PDB entry 8OVS | X-ray diffraction, 1.12 A resolution | chain AAA

# Chain AAA
Protein: YeGT glycosyltransferase
Organism: Yersinia enterocolitica
Chain sequence (299 residues; row label = number of the first residue in the row):
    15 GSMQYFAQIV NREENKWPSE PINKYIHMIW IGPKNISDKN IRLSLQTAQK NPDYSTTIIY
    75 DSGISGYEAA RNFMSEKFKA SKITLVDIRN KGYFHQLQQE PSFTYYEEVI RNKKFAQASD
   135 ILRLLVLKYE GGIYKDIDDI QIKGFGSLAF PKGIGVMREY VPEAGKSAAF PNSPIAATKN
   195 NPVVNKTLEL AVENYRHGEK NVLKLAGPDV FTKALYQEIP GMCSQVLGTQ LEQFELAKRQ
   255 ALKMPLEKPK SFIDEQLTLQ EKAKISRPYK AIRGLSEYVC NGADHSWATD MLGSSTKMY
Unresolved in the structure: 258-267, 301-313
Ion coordination: Cd2+ site 1: Gly15 (shared with 1 residue of chain BBB); Cd2+ site 2: Glu90, Glu246, Glu249; Cd2+ site 3: His109 (shared with 1 residue of chain BBB); Mn2+: Asp150, Asp152 (together with UDP); Cd2+ site 4: Glu207 (together with acetate ion) (shared with 2 residues of chain BBB); Cd2+ site 5: Glu207, His211 (shared with 2 residues of chain BBB); Na+ near Asn208 (its only coordinating residue here); Cd2+ site 6 near Glu213 (its only coordinating residue here); Cd2+ site 7 near Glu232 (its only coordinating residue here); Cd2+ site 8 near Cys237 (its only coordinating residue here); Cd2+ site 9 near Glu291 (its only coordinating residue here); Cd2+ site 10: Cys294, Asp298 (shared with 2 residues of chain BBB); 1 more Cd2+ sites not listed
Small-molecule neighbours: UDP (uridine-5'-diphosphate): Ile43, Trp44, Ile45, Phe129, Ala130, Ser133, Arg137, Tyr148, Asp150, Ile151, Asp152
What the authors report for this chain:
  - binding site for UDP: Ile43, Trp44 to Lys48, Ser133, Lys149, Ile151
  - Mn2+ coordination: Asp150, Asp152
  - Mn2+ coordination through a water molecule: Asp153
  - Cd2+ coordination: Cys294, Asp298, His299
  - conformationally variable residues (loop rearrangement): Met171 to Pro188
  - catalytic residues: Asp134, Arg137, Tyr174
  - mutagenesis - P222A, W301A: decreased catalytic activity on RhoA
  - mutagenesis - P222A: unchanged catalytic activity (glycoside hydrolase activity)
  - mutagenesis - E177K, K276I, C294L: increased catalytic activity on Rac1
  - specificity-determining residues: Glu177
  - mutagenesis - W301A: decreased catalytic activity on UDP-GlcNAc

# Overview
Chain AAA binds UDP. The Cd2+ site 2 is built by Glu90, Glu246 and Glu249. Asp150 and Asp152 coordinate Mn2+.
From the paper: catalytic residues Asp134, Arg137 and Tyr174; E177K, K276I and C294L increase catalytic
activity on Rac1; 5 substitutions were tested in all.
Chain AAA is YeGT glycosyltransferase (Yersinia enterocolitica); the structure, Crystal structure of YeGT
glycosyltransferase with bound UDP, was determined by X-ray diffraction together with 8OVT from the same
study.
